1YU3 - chain A; structure by X-ray diffraction, 2.52 A resolution.

== Chain A ==
Name: Major Tropism Determinant (Mtd-I1)
Source organism: Bordetella phage BIP-1
UniProt: Q775D6 (Q775D6_9CAUD); residue numbers follow UniProt; this construct covers 1-381
Chain sequence (381 residues; numbered 1 to 381; the number before each row is that of its first residue):
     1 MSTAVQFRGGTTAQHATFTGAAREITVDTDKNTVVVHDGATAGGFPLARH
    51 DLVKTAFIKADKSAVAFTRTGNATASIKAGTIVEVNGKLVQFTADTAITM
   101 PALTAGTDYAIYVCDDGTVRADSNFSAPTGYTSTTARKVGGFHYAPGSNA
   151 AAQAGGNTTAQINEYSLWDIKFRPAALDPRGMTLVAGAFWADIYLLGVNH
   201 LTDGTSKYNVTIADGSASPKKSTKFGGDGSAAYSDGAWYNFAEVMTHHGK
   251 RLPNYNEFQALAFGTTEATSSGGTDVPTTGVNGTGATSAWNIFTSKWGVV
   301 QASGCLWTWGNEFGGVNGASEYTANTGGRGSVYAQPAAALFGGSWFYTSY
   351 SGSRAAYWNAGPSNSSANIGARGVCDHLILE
Unresolved in the structure: 1-4, 381
Metal / ion sites: Mg2+ near Phe-313 (its only coordinating residue here)

== Summary ==
Chain A is Major Tropism Determinant (Mtd-I1) (Bordetella phage BIP-1); the structure, Major Tropism
Determinant I1 Variant, was determined by X-ray diffraction, deposited together with 1YU0, 1YU1, 1YU2 and
1YU4.
